Entry 7Z43 (X-ray diffraction, 3.12 A resolution); this record covers chains AAA and XXX of the 8 polymer chains in the assembly.

== Chain AAA ==
Molecule: Polymerase acidic protein
Organism: Influenza B virus
Notes: EC 3.1.-.-
UniProt: Q5V8Z9 (Q5V8Z9_9INFB); numbering as in UniProt (aligned over 1-726)
Amino-acid sequence (751 residues; each row starts with the number of its first residue; numbers below 1 keep their minus sign (Gly-13 is residue -13)):
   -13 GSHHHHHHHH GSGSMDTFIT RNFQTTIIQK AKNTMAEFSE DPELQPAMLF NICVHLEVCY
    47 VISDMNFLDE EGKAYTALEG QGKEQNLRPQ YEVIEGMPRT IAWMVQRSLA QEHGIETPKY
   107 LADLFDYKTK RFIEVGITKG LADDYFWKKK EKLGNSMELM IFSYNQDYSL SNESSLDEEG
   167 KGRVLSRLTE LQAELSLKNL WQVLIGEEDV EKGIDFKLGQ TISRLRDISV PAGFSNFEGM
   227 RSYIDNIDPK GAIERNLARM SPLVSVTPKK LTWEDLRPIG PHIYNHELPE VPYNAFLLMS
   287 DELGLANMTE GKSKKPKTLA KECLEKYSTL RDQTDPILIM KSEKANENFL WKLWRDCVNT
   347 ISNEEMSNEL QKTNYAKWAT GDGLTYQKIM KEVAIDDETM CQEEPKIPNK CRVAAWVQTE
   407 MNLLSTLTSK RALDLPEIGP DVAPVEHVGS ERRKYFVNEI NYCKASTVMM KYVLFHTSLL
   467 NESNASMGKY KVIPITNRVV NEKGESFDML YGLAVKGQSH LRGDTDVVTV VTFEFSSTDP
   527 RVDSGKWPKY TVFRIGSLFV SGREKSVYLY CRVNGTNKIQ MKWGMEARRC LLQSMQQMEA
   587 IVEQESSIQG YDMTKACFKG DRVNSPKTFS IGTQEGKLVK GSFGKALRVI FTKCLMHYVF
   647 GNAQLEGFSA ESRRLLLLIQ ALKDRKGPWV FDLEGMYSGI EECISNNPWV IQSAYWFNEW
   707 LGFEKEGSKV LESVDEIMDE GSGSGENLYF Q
Disordered / not traced: -13 to -1, 64-70, 724-737
Construct notes: expression tag (-13 to 0, 727-737)
What the authors report for this chain:
  - mutagenesis - R608A: decreased catalytic activity
  - mutagenesis - K450A: unchanged growth
  - mutagenesis - K450A: unchanged catalytic activity
  - mutagenesis - K416E: decreased growth

== Chain XXX ==
Molecule: Ser-tyr-ser-pro-thr-sep-pro
Amino-acid sequence (28 residues; each row starts with the number of its first residue):
    15 YSPTSPSYSP TSPSYSPTSP SYSPTSPS
Disordered / not traced: 15-20, 28-42
Modified / non-standard residues: Ser19, Ser26, Ser33, Ser40 (phosphoserine; SEP)

== Chain AAA / chain XXX interface ==
Contacting residue pairs - 15 pairs, chain AAA then chain XXX:
  Thr412(AAA) with Ser26(XXX)
  Leu413(AAA) with Pro24(XXX), hydrophobic; Thr25(XXX); Ser26(XXX)
  Lys440(AAA) with Tyr22(XXX)
  Tyr441(AAA) with Tyr22(XXX), hydrophobic
  Asn444(AAA) with Tyr22(XXX)
  Glu445(AAA) with Tyr22(XXX), hydrogen bond; Pro24(XXX)
  Tyr448(AAA) with Pro24(XXX)
  Phe604(AAA) with Tyr22(XXX)
  Lys605(AAA) with Tyr22(XXX)
  Lys631(AAA) with Ser26(XXX); Pro27(XXX)
  Arg634(AAA) with Ser26(XXX)
Also at the interface, not in a pair above, chain AAA (12 interface residues in all): Ser411
Interface features reported in the paper:
  - interface residues, chain AAA: Lys631(AAA), Arg634(AAA)
  - hot spots on chain AAA (mutagenesis) - K631A/R634A: abolished binding to Ser-tyr-ser-pro-thr-sep-pro (chain XXX)
  - hot spots on chain AAA (mutagenesis) - R608A: decreased binding to CTD

== Summary ==
12 residues of chain AAA face 5 of chain XXX across their interface; the contacts include 1 hydrogen bond. Its
one hydrogen-bonded contact is Glu445(AAA)-Tyr22(XXX). The paper reports that R608A of chain AAA reduces
catalytic activity; interface residues Lys631(AAA) and Arg634(AAA); 4 substitutions were tested in all.
Chain AAA is Polymerase acidic protein (Influenza B virus) and chain XXX is Ser-tyr-ser-pro-thr-sep-pro; the
structure, Influenza B polymerase with Pol II pSer5 CTD peptide mimic bound in site 1B and 2B, was determined
by X-ray diffraction (same publication as 7Z42).
